1P7Q - chains A and D of the 4 polymer chains in the assembly; structure by X-ray diffraction, 3.40 A resolution.

Chain A:
Molecule: HLA class I histocompatibility antigen, A-2 alpha chain
Source organism: Homo sapiens
Reference sequence: P01892 (1A02_HUMAN); residues 1-276 here correspond to UniProt positions 25-300 (UniProt number = residue number + 24)
Amino-acid sequence (276 residues; each row starts with the number of its first residue):
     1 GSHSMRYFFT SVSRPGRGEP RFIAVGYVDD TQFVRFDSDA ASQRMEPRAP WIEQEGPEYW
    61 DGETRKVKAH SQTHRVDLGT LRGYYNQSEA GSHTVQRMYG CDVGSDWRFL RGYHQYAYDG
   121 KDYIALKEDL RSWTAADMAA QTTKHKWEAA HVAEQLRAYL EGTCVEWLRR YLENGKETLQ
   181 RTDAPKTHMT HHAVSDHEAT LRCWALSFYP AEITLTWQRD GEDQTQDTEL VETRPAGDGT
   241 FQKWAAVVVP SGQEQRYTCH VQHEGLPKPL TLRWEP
Disulfides: Cys101-Cys164, Cys203-Cys259

Chain D:
Molecule: leukocyte immunoglobulin-like receptor 1
Source organism: Homo sapiens
Reference sequence: Q8NHL6 (LIRB1_HUMAN); residues 2-198 here correspond to UniProt positions 25-221 (UniProt number = residue number + 23)
Amino-acid sequence (197 residues; each row starts with the number of its first residue):
     2 HLPKPTLWAE PGSVITQGSP VTLRCQGGQE TQEYRLYREK KTAPWITRIP QELVKKGQFP
    62 IPSITWEHAG RYRCYYGSDT AGRSESSDPL ELVVTGAYIK PTLSAQPSPV VNSGGNVTLQ
   122 CDSQVAFDGF ILCKEGEDEH PQCLNSQPHA RGSSRAIFSV GPVSPSRRWW YRCYAYDSNS
   182 PYEWSLPSDL LELLVLG
Not modelled in the structure: 2-3, 28-31, 78-83, 139-140
Disulfides: Cys26-Cys75, Cys122-Cys174, Cys134-Cys144

How chain A and chain D interact:
Contacting residue pairs - 9 pairs, chain A then chain D:
  Ala193(A) - Thr43(D)
  Val194(A) - Tyr38(D)
  Val194(A) - Arg39(D)
  Val194(A) - Lys41(D)
  Ser195(A) - Tyr38(D)
  Asp196(A) - Arg36(D)  salt bridge
  Asp196(A) - Tyr76(D)
  Glu198(A) - Lys41(D)  salt bridge
  Val248(A) - Lys41(D)
Also at the interface, not in a pair above, chain A (7 interface residues in all): Thr200
Also at the interface, not in a pair above, chain D (8 interface residues in all): Glu40, Lys42

In short:
The interface between chain A and chain D involves 7 residues on one side and 8 on the other; the contacts
include 2 salt bridges. Polar contacts include Asp196(A)-Arg36(D) and Glu198(A)-Lys41(D).
Here chain A is HLA class I histocompatibility antigen, A-2 alpha chain and chain D is leukocyte
immunoglobulin-like receptor 1, both from Homo sapiens. Entry 1P7Q (Crystal Structure of HLA-A2 Bound to
LIR-1, a Host and Viral MHC Receptor) was determined by X-ray diffraction.
